Entry 3TNF (X-ray diffraction, 2.50 A resolution); this record covers chains A and B.

# Chain A
Protein: Ras-related protein Rab-8A
Organism: Homo sapiens
Reference sequence: P61006 (RAB8A_HUMAN); residues 6-176 here = UniProt positions 6-176
Chain sequence (174 residues; row label = number of the first residue in the row):
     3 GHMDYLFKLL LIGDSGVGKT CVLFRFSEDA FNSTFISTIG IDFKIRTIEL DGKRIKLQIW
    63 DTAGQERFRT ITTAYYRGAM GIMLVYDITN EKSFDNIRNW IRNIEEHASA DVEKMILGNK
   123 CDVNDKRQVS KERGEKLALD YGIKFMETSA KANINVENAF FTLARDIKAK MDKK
Unresolved in the structure: 3-5, 176
Sequence notes: expression tag (3-5)
Metal / ion sites: Mg2+: T22, T40, T64 (together with GMP-PNP)
Residues lining bound ligands: GMP-PNP (GNP; phosphoaminophosphonic acid-guanylate ester): D16, S17, G18, V19, G20, K21, T22, C23, F33, N34, S35, T36, F37, I38, S39, T40, T64, A65, G66, Q67, N121, K122, D124, V125, S151, A152, K153
UniProt features mapped onto this chain:
  - motif: D31 to F45 (Switch 1), D63 to G80 (Switch 2)
  - binding site (GTP): S17, G18, V19, G20, K21, T22, C23, S35, S39, T40, G66, N121, K122, D124, A152, K153
  - binding site (Mg(2+)): T22, T40, D63
  - modified residue: T72 (Phosphothreonine)
  - mutagenesis: T22 (T22N: Loss of interaction with MICAL1. Loss of GRAF1/ARHGAP26 and GRAF2/ARHGAP10 tubular localization. Loss of E-cadherin and MMP14 export. Stimulates interaction with RPGR), Q67 (Q67L: Probable constitutively active mutant locked in the active GTP-bound form. Stimulates interaction with MICALL1. Increased WDR44-positive tubulation ...), T72 (T72A: Loss of phosphorylation. No effect on the binding of GDP or GTP. Localizes primarily to the Golgi complex but does not affect membrane localization ...)
Reported in the primary citation:
  - post-translational modification sites: Y77 (citing earlier work)
  - binding site for GMP-PNP: K122

# Chain B
Protein: LidA
Organism: Legionella pneumophila subsp. pneumophila str. Philadelphia 1
Reference sequence: Q5ZWZ3 (Q5ZWZ3_LEGPH); residue numbers follow UniProt; this construct covers 201-583
Chain sequence (384 residues; numbered 200 to 583; the number before each row is that of its first residue):
   200 GMLDEYEQAI KRAQENIKKG EELEKKLDKL ERQGKDLEDK YKTYEENLEG FEKLLTDSEE
   260 LSLSEINEKM EAFSKDSEKL TQLMEKHKGD EKTVQSLQRE HHDIKAKLAN LQVLHDAHTG
   320 KKSYVNEKGN PVSSLKDAHL AINKDQEVVE HEGQFYLLQK GQWDAIKNNP AALEKAQKDY
   380 SQSKHDLATI KMEALIHKLS LEMEKQLETI NNLIMSTDPK ENEEATKLLH KHNGLNLKLA
   440 NLQDMLAVHR KEKSFFNEKG EEVTSLNDAH YVIGKDQQLF NLGGKFYPIH KEQKILEKDG
   500 KFYLLKQGED WESIKDSPEK QKKAEHDFHK LQYETPMTVK KLVHHNKGLE TTIHKERVEE
   560 TKQQLEDNGK EKIEIANNIS KLQS
Unresolved in the structure: 200-201, 581-583
Sequence notes: expression tag (200)

# Interface between chain A and chain B
Residue-residue contacts - 54 pairs, chain A then chain B:
  K10(A) with M414(B)
  N34(A) with I552(B)
  T36(A) with L548(B); I552(B)
  F37(A) with Y532(B); T534(B); L548(B)
  I38(A) with N545(B); L548(B), hydrophobic; E549(B)
  S39(A) with N545(B), hydrogen bond (backbone-side chain)
  I41(A) with Y243(B); N435(B), hydrogen bond (backbone-side chain); L436(B), hydrophobic; N545(B)
  G42(A) with N432(B)
  I43(A) with L428(B), hydrophobic; H431(B); N432(B), hydrogen bond (backbone-side chain)
  Q60(A) with I413(B)
  W62(A) with I413(B), hydrophobic; L428(B), hydrophobic
  Q67(A) with T534(B), hydrogen bond; L541(B)
  R69(A) with A439(B); D443(B), salt bridge; V471(B); T534(B); M536(B), hydrogen bond (side chain-backbone); V538(B)
  F70(A) with N435(B), hydrogen bond (backbone-side chain); A439(B), hydrophobic; L541(B), hydrophobic
  T72(A) with I395(B); L438(B); Q442(B), hydrogen bond
  I73(A) with S399(B); M402(B), hydrophobic; H431(B)
  Y77(A) with M402(B); H431(B), hydrogen bond
  R79(A) with E403(B), salt bridge
  T91(A) with H528(B), hydrogen bond
  N92(A) with K529(B), hydrogen bond
  E93(A) with K529(B)
  K94(A) with K529(B)
  R104(A) with L296(B); E299(B), salt bridge
  E108(A) with L282(B)
  K122(A) with Y532(B)
  K128(A) with H528(B)
  R129(A) with H525(B)
  Q130(A) with H525(B); K529(B)
Also at the interface, not in a pair above, chain A (34 interface residues in all): L8, G18, E30, D44, F45, A76
Also at the interface, not in a pair above, chain B (39 interface residues in all): K228, L279, L406, I409, N410, T537, V542
The authors on this interface:
  - specific contacts: T91(A)-H528(B), R104(A)-E299(B), K122(A)-Y532(B)
  - interface residues, chain A: F37(A), I38(A), I41(A), I43(A), F45(A), W62(A), Q67(A), R69(A), F70(A), T72(A), I73(A), Y77(A), R79(A)
  - interface residues, chain B: Y243(B), M402(B), E403(B), I413(B), L428(B), H431(B), N432(B), N435(B), L436(B), A439(B), Q442(B), D443(B), Y532(B), T534(B), M536(B), L541(B), L548(B), I552(B)

# Summary
Chain A and chain B form an interface of 34 and 39 residues respectively; the contacts include 10 hydrogen
bonds and 3 salt bridges. Among the polar pairs are R69(A)-D443(B), R79(A)-E403(B) and R104(A)-E299(B). The
authors report contacts between T91(A) and H528(B), R104(A) and E299(B) and K122(A) and Y532(B). The paper
reports a binding site for GMP-PNP at K122(A); interface residues F37(A), I38(A) and Y243(B) among others.
Chain A is Ras-related protein Rab-8A (Homo sapiens) and chain B is LidA (Legionella pneumophila subsp.
pneumophila str. Philadelphia 1); the structure, LidA from Legionella in complex with active Rab8a, was
determined by X-ray diffraction.
